Entry 1QRF (X-ray diffraction, 1.55 A resolution); this record covers chain A.

[Chain A]
Name: Carbonic anhydrase
From: Methanosarcina thermophila
UniProt: P40881 (CAH_METTE); residues 1-213 here correspond to UniProt positions 35-247 (UniProt number = residue number + 34)
Amino-acid sequence (213 residues; row label = number of the first residue in the row):
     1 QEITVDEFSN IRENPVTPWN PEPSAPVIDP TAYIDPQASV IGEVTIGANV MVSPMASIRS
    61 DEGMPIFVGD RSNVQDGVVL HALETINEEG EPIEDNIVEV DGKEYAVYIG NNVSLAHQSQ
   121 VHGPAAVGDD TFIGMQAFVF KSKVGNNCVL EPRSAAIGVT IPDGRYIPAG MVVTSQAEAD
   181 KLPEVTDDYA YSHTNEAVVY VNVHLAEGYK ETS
Disordered / not traced: 1-7
Metal / ion sites: Co2+: His81, His117, His122 (together with sulfate ion)
Swiss-Prot annotation at these positions:
  - active site: Glu62 (Proton donor/acceptor), Glu84
  - binding site (substrate): Arg59 to Asp61, Gln75, Asp76, Asn202
  - binding site (Zn(2+)): His81, His117, His122

[Overview]
His81, His117 and His122 coordinate Co2+. Curated annotation (UniProt) lists active-site residues Glu62 and
Glu84, 6 substrate-binding residues and 3 Zn2+-binding residues.
Chain A is Carbonic anhydrase (Methanosarcina thermophila); the structure, A closer look at the active site of
gamma-carbonic anhydrases: high resolution crystallographic studies of the ..., was determined by X-ray
diffraction together with 1QRE, 1QRG, 1QRL, 1QRM and 1QQ0 from the same study.
